Entry 8HQG (X-ray diffraction, 1.88 A resolution); this record covers chains A and B.

Chain A (and B):
Molecule: 3C-like proteinase nsp5
Source organism: Severe acute respiratory syndrome coronavirus 2
Notes: EC 3.4.22.69; chain B of this document is another copy of the same molecule, construct and numbering; everything in this record applies to it too
Reference sequence: P0DTC1 (R1A_SARS2); residues 3-301 here correspond to UniProt positions 3266-3564 (UniProt number = residue number + 3263)
Sequence (299 residues; each row starts with the number of its first residue):
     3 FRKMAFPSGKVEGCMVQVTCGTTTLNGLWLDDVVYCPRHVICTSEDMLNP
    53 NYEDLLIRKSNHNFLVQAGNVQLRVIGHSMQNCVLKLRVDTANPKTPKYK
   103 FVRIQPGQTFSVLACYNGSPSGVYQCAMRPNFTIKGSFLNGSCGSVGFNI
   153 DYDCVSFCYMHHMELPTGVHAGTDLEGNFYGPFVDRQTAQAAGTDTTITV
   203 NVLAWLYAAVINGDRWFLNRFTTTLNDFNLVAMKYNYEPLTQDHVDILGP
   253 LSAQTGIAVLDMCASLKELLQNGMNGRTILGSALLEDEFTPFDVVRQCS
Disordered / not traced: 301 (chain B: fully traced)
Construct notes: engineered mutation Arg90 (Lys3353 in P0DTC1)
Small-molecule neighbours: YH-53 (HUR; N-[(2S)-1-[[(2S)-1-(1,3-benzothiazol-2-yl)-1-oxidanylidene-3-[(3S)-2-oxidanylidenepyrrolidin-3-yl]propan-2-yl]amino]-4-methyl-1-oxidanylidene-pentan-2-yl]-4-methoxy-1H-indole-2-carboxamide): Thr25, Leu27, His41, Met49, Tyr54, Phe140, Leu141, Asn142, Gly143, Ser144, Cys145, His163, His164, Met165, Glu166, Leu167, Pro168, His172, Asp187, Arg188, Gln189, Thr190, Ala191
Reported in the primary citation:
  - binding site for YH-53: Thr25, His41, Phe140, Leu141, Asn142, Ser144, Cys145, His163, His164, Met165, Glu166, Gln189
  - catalytic residues: His41, Cys145 (citing earlier work)

Chain A / chain B interface:
Residue-residue contacts (51; chain A residue first):
  Arg4(A) with Tyr126(B); Gln127(B), hydrogen bond (side chain-backbone); Cys128(B); Lys137(B), hydrogen bond (side chain-backbone); Gly138(B); Ser139(B)
  Lys5(A) with Tyr126(B)
  Met6(A) with Gly124(B); Val125(B); Tyr126(B), hydrophobic; Ser139(B)
  Ala7(A) with Gly124(B); Val125(B), hydrogen bond (backbone-backbone)
  Phe8(A) with Val125(B)
  Pro9(A) with Ser10(B); Glu14(B); Pro122(B); Ser123(B); Gly124(B)
  Ser10(A) with Pro9(B); Ser10(B), hydrogen bond (side chain-backbone); Glu14(B), hydrogen bond (backbone-side chain)
  Gly11(A) with Gly11(B); Glu14(B), hydrogen bond (backbone-side chain)
  Glu14(A) with Pro9(B); Ser10(B), hydrogen bond (side chain-backbone); Gly11(B), hydrogen bond (side chain-backbone)
  Pro122(A) with Pro9(B), hydrophobic
  Ser123(A) with Pro9(B)
  Gly124(A) with Met6(B); Ala7(B); Pro9(B)
  Val125(A) with Met6(B); Ala7(B), hydrogen bond (backbone-backbone); Phe8(B); Val125(B), hydrophobic
  Tyr126(A) with Arg4(B); Lys5(B); Met6(B), hydrophobic
  Gln127(A) with Arg4(B)
  Cys128(A) with Arg4(B)
  Lys137(A) with Arg4(B), hydrogen bond (backbone-side chain)
  Ser139(A) with Met6(B); Gln299(B), hydrogen bond
  Leu141(A) with Gln299(B); Cys300(B); Ser301(B)
  Glu290(A) with Arg4(B), salt bridge
  Arg298(A) with Ser123(B), hydrogen bond (side chain-backbone); Gly124(B)
  Cys300(A) with Leu141(B)
Also at the interface, not in a pair above, chain A (27 interface residues in all): Lys12, Leu115, Ala129, Gly138, Gln299
Also at the interface, not in a pair above, chain B (25 interface residues in all): Phe3, Leu115

Overview:
Chain A and chain B form an interface of 27 and 25 residues respectively; the contacts include 12 hydrogen
bonds and 1 salt bridge. Among the polar pairs are Glu290(A)-Arg4(B), Arg4(A)-Gln127(B) and Arg4(A)-Lys137(B).
The paper reports catalytic residues His41(A) and Cys145(A); a binding site for YH-53 at Thr25(A), His41(A)
and Phe140(A) among others.
Chain A and chain B are both 3C-like proteinase nsp5 (Severe acute respiratory syndrome coronavirus 2); the
structure, Crystal structure of SARS-Cov-2 main protease K90R mutant in complex with inhibitor YH-53, was
determined by X-ray diffraction, deposited together with 8HQF, 8HQH, 8HQI and 8HQJ.
